PDB entry 9NE6 | electron microscopy, 3.11 A resolution | chains B and C of the 6 polymer chains in the assembly

[Chain B (and C)]
Molecule: Proliferating cell nuclear antigen
From: Homo sapiens
Notes: chain C of this document is another copy of the same molecule, construct and numbering; everything in this record applies to it too
UniProtKB: P12004 (PCNA_HUMAN); numbering as in UniProt (aligned over 1-261)
Sequence (261 residues; each row starts with the number of its first residue):
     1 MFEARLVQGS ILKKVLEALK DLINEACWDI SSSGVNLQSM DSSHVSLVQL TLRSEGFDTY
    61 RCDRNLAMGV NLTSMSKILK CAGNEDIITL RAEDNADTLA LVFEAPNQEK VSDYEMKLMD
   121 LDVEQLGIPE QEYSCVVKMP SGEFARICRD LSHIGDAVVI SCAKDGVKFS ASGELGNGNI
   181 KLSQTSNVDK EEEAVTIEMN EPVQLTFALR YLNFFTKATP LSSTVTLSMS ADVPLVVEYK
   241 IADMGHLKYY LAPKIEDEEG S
Curated features (UniProtKB/Swiss-Prot):
  - DNA-binding region: Arg61 to Lys80
  - modified residue: Lys14 (N6-acetyllysine), Lys77 (N6-acetyllysine), Lys80 (N6-acetyllysine), Tyr211 (Phosphotyrosine), Lys248 (N6-acetyllysine)
  - cross-link (Glycyl lysine isopeptide (Lys-Gly)): Lys164 (interchain with G-Cter in SUMO2), Lys254 (interchain with G-Cter in SUMO2)
  - natural variant: Ser228 (S228I: In ATLD2)
  - mutagenesis: Lys13 (K13R: Inhibits acetylation, recruitment to DNA damage sites, inducible ubiquitination and protein degradation, DNA replication and repair synthesis efficiencies, but homotrimer formation, nuclear ...), Lys14 (K14R: Inhibits acetylation, recruitment to DNA damage sites, inducible ubiquitination and protein degradation, DNA replication and repair synthesis efficiencies, but homotrimer formation, nuclear ...), Lys20 (K20R: Inhibits acetylation, recruitment to DNA damage sites, inducible ubiquitination and protein degradation, DNA replication and repair synthesis efficiencies, but homotrimer formation, nuclear ...), Met40 (M40A: Complete loss of interaction with UHRF2), Ser43 to Val45 (No effect on POLD3-binding. Impairs binding to ALKBH2), Lys77 (K77A: Inhibits recruitment to DNA damage sites, but nuclear localization is similar as the wild-type; in association with A-80 ...), Lys80 (K80A: Inhibits recruitment to DNA damage sites, but nuclear localization is similar as the wild-type; in association with A-77 ...), Gln125 to Ile128 (Strong decrease in POLD3-binding. Impairs binding to ALKBH2), Ile128 (I128A: Complete loss of interaction with UHRF2), Lys164 (K164R: Abolishes ubiquitination. No effect on interaction with SHPRH), Val188 to Lys190 (No effect on POLD3-binding. No effect on ALKBH2-binding), Tyr211 (Y211F: Alters chromatin-associated PCNA stability and its function in DNA replication and repair), 3 further mutagenesis entries in UniProt

[Interface between chain B and chain C]
Residue-residue contacts (24):
  Lys77(B) - His153(C)  hydrogen bond (backbone-side chain)
  Ile78(B) - His153(C)
  Ile78(B) - Ile154(C)  hydrophobic
  Ile78(B) - Leu175(C)  hydrophobic
  Lys80(B) - Asp150(C)
  Cys81(B) - Asp150(C)  hydrogen bond (backbone-side chain)
  Glu109(B) - Ser183(C)
  Glu109(B) - Thr185(C)  hydrogen bond
  Glu109(B) - Val195(C)
  Lys110(B) - Ile180(C)
  Val111(B) - Ile180(C)
  Val111(B) - Lys181(C)  hydrogen bond (backbone-backbone)
  Ser112(B) - Ile180(C)
  Asp113(B) - Gly178(C)
  Asp113(B) - Asn179(C)  hydrogen bond (backbone-backbone)
  Tyr114(B) - Asp150(C)
  Tyr114(B) - Leu151(C)
  Tyr114(B) - Ile180(C)  hydrophobic
  Glu115(B) - Asn177(C)  hydrogen bond (backbone-backbone)
  Met116(B) - Leu175(C)
  Lys117(B) - Gly173(C)  hydrogen bond (side chain-backbone)
  Lys117(B) - Glu174(C)  hydrogen bond (side chain-backbone)
  Lys117(B) - Leu175(C)
  Lys117(B) - Gly176(C)
Other interface residues (no listed pair), chain B (15 interface residues in all): Asn107, Gln108
Other interface residues (no listed pair), chain C (19 interface residues in all): Ile147, Leu182, Glu193

[Overview]
15 residues of chain B face 19 of chain C across their interface, with 8 hydrogen bonds. Among the polar pairs
are Lys77(B)-His153(C), Cys81(B)-Asp150(C) and Glu109(B)-Thr185(C). UniProt lists 23 mutagenesis sites on
chain B.
Chain B and chain C are both Proliferating cell nuclear antigen (Homo sapiens); the structure, Human
polymerase epsilon bound to PCNA and DNA with an in-situ-generated mismatch in the mismatch-editing state, was
determined by electron microscopy together with 9NE7, 9NE8, 9NE9 and 9NEA from the same study.
